7RCU - chains A and C of the 6 polymer chains in the assembly; structure by X-ray diffraction, 2.69 A resolution.

# Chain A
Molecule: Protein max
Reference sequence: Q6V3B1 (Q6V3B1_HUMAN); residues 14-41 here correspond to UniProt positions 15-42 (UniProt number = residue number + 1)
Chain sequence (28 residues; each row starts with the number of its first residue):
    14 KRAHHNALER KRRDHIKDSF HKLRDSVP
Construct notes: conflict Lys35 (Ser36 in Q6V3B1)

# Chain C
Molecule: 17-nt DNA strand
Sequence (17 nucleotides; row label = number of the first residue in the row):
   100 AGTAGCACGT GCTACTA
Disordered / not traced: 116

# Chain A / chain C interface
Contacting residue pairs (10; chain A residue first):
  Arg15(A) - DT109(C)  salt bridge to the phosphate
  His18(A) - DG110(C)  hydrogen bond to the base
  Asn19(A) - DG108(C)  sugar contact
  Asn19(A) - DT109(C)  hydrogen bond to the phosphate
  Glu22(A) - DT109(C)  base contact
  Arg23(A) - DC107(C)  phosphate contact
  Arg23(A) - DG108(C)  salt bridge to the phosphate
  Arg26(A) - DC107(C)  salt bridge to the phosphate
  Arg26(A) - DG108(C)  hydrogen bond to the base
  Lys30(A) - DA106(C)  salt bridge to the phosphate

# Summary
7 residues of chain A face 5 of chain C across their interface; the contacts include 3 hydrogen bonds and 4
salt bridges. Polar pairs include His18(A)-DG110(C), Arg26(A)-DG108(C) and Asn19(A)-DT109(C).
Chain A is Protein max and chain C is a 17-nt DNA strand; the structure, Synthetic Max homodimer mimic in
complex with DNA, was determined by X-ray diffraction.
